Entry 4NNW (X-ray diffraction, 2.60 A resolution); this record covers chains C and D of the 28 polymer chains in the assembly.

[Chain C]
Molecule: Proteasome subunit alpha type-4
Source organism: Saccharomyces cerevisiae S288c
Reference sequence: P40303 (PSA4_YEAST); residues -1 to 252 here correspond to UniProt positions 1-254 (UniProt number = residue number + 2)
Amino-acid sequence (254 residues; row label = number of the first residue in the row; numbers below 1 keep their minus sign (Met-1 is residue -1)):
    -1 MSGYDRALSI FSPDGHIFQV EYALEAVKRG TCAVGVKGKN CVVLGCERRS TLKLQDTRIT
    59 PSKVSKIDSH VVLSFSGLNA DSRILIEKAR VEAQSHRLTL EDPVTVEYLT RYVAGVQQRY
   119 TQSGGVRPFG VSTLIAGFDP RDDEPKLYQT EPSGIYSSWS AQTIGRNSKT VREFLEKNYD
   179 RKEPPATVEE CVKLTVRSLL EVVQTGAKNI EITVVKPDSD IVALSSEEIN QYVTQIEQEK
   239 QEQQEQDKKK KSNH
Disordered / not traced: -1 to 0, 241-252

[Chain D]
Molecule: Proteasome subunit alpha type-5
Source organism: Saccharomyces cerevisiae S288c
Reference sequence: P32379 (PSA5_YEAST); residues -7 to 252 here correspond to UniProt positions 1-260 (UniProt number = residue number + 8)
Amino-acid sequence (260 residues; each row starts with the number of its first residue; numbers below 1 keep their minus sign (Met-7 is residue -7)):
    -7 MFLTRSEYDR GVSTFSPEGR LFQVEYSLEA IKLGSTAIGI ATKEGVVLGV EKRATSPLLE
    53 SDSIEKIVEI DRHIGCAMSG LTADARSMIE HARTAAVTHN LYYDEDINVE SLTQSVCDLA
   113 LRFGEGASGE ERLMSRPFGV ALLIAGHDAD DGYQLFHAEP SGTFYRYNAK AIGSGSEGAQ
   173 AELLNEWHSS LTLKEAELLV LKILKQVMEE KLDENNAQLS CITKQDGFKI YDNEKTAELI
   233 KELKEKEAAE SPEEADVEMS
Disordered / not traced: -7 to 0, 118-124, 243-252

[Interface between chain C and chain D]
Contacting residue pairs (63):
  Asp3(C) with Glu117(D)
  Arg4(C) with Glu117(D)
  Ala5(C) with Val4(D), hydrophobic; Glu117(D), hydrogen bond (backbone-side chain); Ser127(D)
  Ser7(C) with Ser127(D); Arg128(D)
  Ile8(C) with Val4(D), hydrophobic; Gln15(D)
  Phe9(C) with Gln15(D); Tyr18(D); Ser19(D); Ala22(D), hydrophobic; Leu73(D), hydrophobic; Arg128(D); Pro129(D); Gly131(D)
  Ser10(C) with Tyr18(D)
  Pro11(C) with Tyr18(D), hydrophobic; Glu21(D)
  Asp12(C) with Glu21(D)
  Gly13(C) with Tyr18(D); Glu21(D); Ala22(D)
  His14(C) with Leu25(D)
  Ile15(C) with Leu73(D), hydrophobic; Arg128(D)
  Lys35(C) with Glu52(D), salt bridge
  Gln116(C) with Ala75(D); Asp76(D); Arg128(D)
  Thr119(C) with Arg128(D), hydrogen bond (backbone-side chain)
  Gln120(C) with Met126(D); Ser127(D), hydrogen bond (backbone-backbone); Arg128(D); Phe130(D)
  Ser121(C) with Ser127(D)
  Gly122(C) with Ser127(D)
  Ser151(C) with Ala75(D)
  Gly152(C) with Ala75(D)
  Ile153(C) with Thr74(D); Ala75(D)
  Ser155(C) with Leu51(D); Ser55(D)
  Ser156(C) with Leu51(D); Glu52(D), hydrogen bond (backbone-backbone); Ser55(D), hydrogen bond (backbone-side chain)
  Trp157(C) with Ser48(D); Leu50(D); Leu51(D), hydrophobic; Glu52(D)
  Ser158(C) with Leu50(D), hydrogen bond (backbone-backbone); Glu52(D), hydrogen bond
  Ala159(C) with Leu50(D)
  Leu173(C) with Leu50(D), hydrophobic
  Glu174(C) with Ser48(D), hydrogen bond; Pro49(D); Leu50(D)
  Tyr177(C) with Leu50(D), hydrophobic
  Arg179(C) with Pro49(D), hydrogen bond (side chain-backbone); Leu50(D), hydrogen bond (side chain-backbone); Leu51(D), hydrogen bond (side chain-backbone); Glu52(D)
Also at the interface, not in a pair above, chain C (31 interface residues in all): Arg170
Also at the interface, not in a pair above, chain D (26 interface residues in all): Asp1, Thr47

[In short]
Chain C and chain D form an interface of 31 and 26 residues respectively; the contacts include 11 hydrogen
bonds and 1 salt bridge. Among the polar pairs are Lys35(C)-Glu52(D), Ala5(C)-Glu117(D) and
Thr119(C)-Arg128(D).
Here chain C is Proteasome subunit alpha type-4 and chain D is Proteasome subunit alpha type-5, both from
Saccharomyces cerevisiae S288c. Entry 4NNW (yCP in complex with Z-Leu-Leu-Leu-ketoaldehyde) was determined by
X-ray diffraction (same publication as 4NNN, 4NO1, 4NO6, 4NO8 and 4NO9).
